Entry 6NBY (electron microscopy, 3.10 A resolution); this record covers chains B and D of the 18 polymer chains in the assembly.

== Chain B ==
Molecule: NAD(P)H-quinone oxidoreductase subunit 2
Organism: Thermosynechococcus elongatus BP-1
Notes: EC 7.1.1.-
UniProtKB: Q8DMR6 (NU2C_THEEB); numbering as in UniProt (aligned over 1-515)
Sequence (515 residues; each row starts with the number of its first residue):
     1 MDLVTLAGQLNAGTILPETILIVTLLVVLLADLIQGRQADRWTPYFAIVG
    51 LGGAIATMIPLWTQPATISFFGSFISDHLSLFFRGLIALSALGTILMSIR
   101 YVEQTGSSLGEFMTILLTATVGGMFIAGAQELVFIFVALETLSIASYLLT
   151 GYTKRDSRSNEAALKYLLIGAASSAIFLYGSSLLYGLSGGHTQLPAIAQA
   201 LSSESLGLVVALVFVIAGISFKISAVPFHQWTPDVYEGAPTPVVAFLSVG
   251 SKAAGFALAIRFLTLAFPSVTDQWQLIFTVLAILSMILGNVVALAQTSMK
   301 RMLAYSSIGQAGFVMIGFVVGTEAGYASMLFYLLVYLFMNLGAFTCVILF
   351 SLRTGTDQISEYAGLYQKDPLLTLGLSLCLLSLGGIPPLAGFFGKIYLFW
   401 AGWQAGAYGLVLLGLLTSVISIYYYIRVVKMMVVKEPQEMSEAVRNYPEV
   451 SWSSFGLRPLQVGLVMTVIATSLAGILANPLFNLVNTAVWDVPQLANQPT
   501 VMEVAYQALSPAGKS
Disordered / not traced: 1-10, 494-515

== Chain D ==
Molecule: NAD(P)H-quinone oxidoreductase chain 4 1
Organism: Thermosynechococcus elongatus BP-1
Notes: EC 1.6.5.-
UniProtKB: Q8DKY0 (NU4C1_THEEB); residues 1-529 here = UniProt positions 1-529
Sequence (529 residues; each row starts with the number of its first residue):
     1 MSTFPWLTTIILFPIVAALAIPFIPDPTGKGRPIRWYALAVGLIDFALIV
    51 YAFTNFYDLNTPGMQLWESYDWIPEIGLRWSVGADGLSMPLILLTGFITT
   101 LAILAAWPVTLKPRLFYFLMLAMYGGQIAVFAVQDMLVFFLAWELELIPV
   151 YLLLAIWGGHKRQYAATKFILYTAGSSLFILVAGLAMAFYGDTVSFDMQT
   201 LAAKDYALGFQLLVYAGFLVAYGVKLPIVPLHTWLPDAHGEATAPVHMLL
   251 AGILLKMGGYALIRMNVDMLPAAHAKFAPVLVILGVVNIIYAALTSYAQR
   301 NLKRKIAYSSISHIGFVLIGIASFTNLGMSGAVLQMVSHGLIGASLFFLV
   351 GATYDRTHTLILEEMGGVGQKMKKIFAMFTACSLASLALPGMSGFVAELM
   401 VFIGFATSDAYSLPFRVIVVFLAAVGVILTPIYLLSMLREIFYGPENKEL
   451 VEHEALVDAEPREVFIIACLLVPIIGIGLYPKLLTQIYDATTGQVIARAR
   501 EVLPTLAQQTEQPLGILPMVAPQLKANAQ
Disordered / not traced: 1, 506-529

== Chain B / chain D interface ==
Contacting residue pairs (57; chain B residue first):
  Y366(B) with K112(D); L115(D)
  L381(B) with I148(D), hydrophobic
  I386(B) with I148(D), hydrophobic
  P387(B) with L141(D); E144(D); L145(D), hydrophobic
  P388(B) with L145(D)
  F392(B) with F140(D), hydrophobic; L141(D), hydrophobic
  F393(B) with W72(D), hydrophobic; L141(D), hydrophobic
  I396(B) with F140(D), hydrophobic; L181(D), hydrophobic
  Y397(B) with I76(D), hydrophobic
  F399(B) with L181(D), hydrophobic; L185(D)
  W400(B) with E75(D); I76(D), hydrogen bond (side chain-backbone); L185(D); F189(D); F196(D)
  W403(B) with V182(D); L185(D); A186(D), hydrophobic; F189(D), hydrophobic
  Q404(B) with F189(D)
  L412(B) with V182(D), hydrophobic
  L415(B) with L178(D), hydrophobic; L181(D), hydrophobic; V182(D), hydrophobic
  V419(B) with L171(D); A174(D); G175(D); L178(D), hydrophobic
  I422(B) with A174(D), hydrophobic
  Y423(B) with L171(D), hydrophobic
  I426(B) with I148(D), hydrophobic; Y151(D), hydrophobic
  K430(B) with Q163(D)
  V433(B) with K112(D), hydrogen bond (backbone-side chain); L152(D), hydrophobic; I156(D)
  V434(B) with L152(D), hydrophobic; A155(D); I156(D), hydrophobic; Q163(D)
  K435(B) with K112(D)
  I476(B) with W72(D), hydrogen bond (backbone-side chain)
  N479(B) with W72(D); P74(D); E75(D)
  F482(B) with I73(D), hydrophobic; E75(D); I76(D), hydrophobic
  N483(B) with E75(D), hydrogen bond
  N486(B) with E75(D)
Also at the interface, not in a pair above, chain B (31 interface residues in all): L416, G475, A478
Also at the interface, not in a pair above, chain D (34 interface residues in all): R114, L137, L147, R162, T167, I170, V194

== In short ==
31 residues of chain B face 34 of chain D across their interface, with 4 hydrogen bonds. Among the polar pairs
are W400(B)-I76(D), V433(B)-K112(D) and I476(B)-W72(D).
Here chain B is NAD(P)H-quinone oxidoreductase subunit 2 and chain D is NAD(P)H-quinone oxidoreductase chain 4
1, both from Thermosynechococcus elongatus BP-1. Entry 6NBY (T.elongatus NDH (composite model)) was determined
by electron microscopy, deposited together with 6NBQ and 6NBX.
